PDB entry 4FGX | X-ray diffraction, 1.59 A resolution | chains A and B

[Chain A]
Protein: Beta-secretase 1
Organism: Homo sapiens
Notes: EC 3.4.23.46
UniProt: P56817 (BACE1_HUMAN); residues 30-441 here correspond to UniProt positions 43-454 (UniProt number = residue number + 13)
Chain sequence (433 residues; numbered 9 to 441; the number before each row is that of its first residue):
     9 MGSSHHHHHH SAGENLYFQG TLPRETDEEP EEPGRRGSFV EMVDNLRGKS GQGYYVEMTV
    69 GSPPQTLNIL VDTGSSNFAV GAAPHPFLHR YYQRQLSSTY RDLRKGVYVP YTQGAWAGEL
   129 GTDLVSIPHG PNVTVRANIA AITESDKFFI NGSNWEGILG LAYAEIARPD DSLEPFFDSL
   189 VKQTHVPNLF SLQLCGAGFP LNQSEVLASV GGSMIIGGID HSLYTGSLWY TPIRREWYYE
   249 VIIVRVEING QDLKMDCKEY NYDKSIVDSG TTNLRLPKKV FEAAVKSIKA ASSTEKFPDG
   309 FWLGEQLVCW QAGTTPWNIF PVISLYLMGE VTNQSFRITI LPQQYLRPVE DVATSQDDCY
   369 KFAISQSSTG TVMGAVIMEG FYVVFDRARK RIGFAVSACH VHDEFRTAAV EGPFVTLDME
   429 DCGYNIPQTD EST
Not modelled in the structure: 9-44, 206-216, 359-362, 435-441
Cystine bridges: C203-C407, C265-C430, C317-C367
Differences from the reference sequence: expression tag (9-29); engineered mutation A123 (Lys136 in P56817), A125 (Glu138 in P56817)
Residues lining bound ligands: urea (URE): S58, G59, T280, R355, P356, K369
Swiss-Prot annotation at these positions:
  - active site: D80, D276
  - modified residue (N6-acetyllysine): K113, K262, K266, K272, K286, K287, K294
  - glycosylation (N-linked (GlcNAc...) asparagine): N140, N159, N210, N341

[Chain B]
Protein: Inhibitor (2R, 5S, 8S, 12S, 13S, 16S, 19S, 22S)-16-(3-amino-3-oxopropyl)-2,13-dibenzyl-12,22-dihydroxy-8-isobutyl-19-isopropyl-3,5,17-trimethyl-4,7,10,15,18,21-hexaoxo-3,6,9,14,17,20-hexaazatricosan-1-oic acid
Chain sequence (7 residues; numbered 1 to 7; the number before each row is that of its first residue):
     1 XVQFLAX
Modified / non-standard residues: 2OP ((2S)-2-hydroxypropanoic acid) at position 1, ZAE (N-methyl-D-phenylalanine) at position 7; Q3 (n~2~-methyl-l-glutamine; GNC); F4 (3-hydroxy-4-amino-5-phenylpentanoic acid; PSA)

[How chain A and chain B interact]
Contacting residue pairs (36; chain A residue first):
  G59(A) - 2OP_1(B)
  G59(A) - V2(B)  hydrogen bond (backbone-backbone)
  Q60(A) - V2(B)
  G61(A) - V2(B)
  L78(A) - F4(B)
  D80(A) - F4(B)
  G82(A) - L5(B)
  V117(A) - L5(B)  hydrophobic
  P118(A) - L5(B)
  P118(A) - A6(B)  hydrogen bond (backbone-backbone)
  Y119(A) - Q3(B)
  Y119(A) - F4(B)
  Y119(A) - A6(B)
  T120(A) - Q3(B)  hydrogen bond (side chain-backbone)
  T120(A) - F4(B)  hydrogen bond (backbone-backbone)
  F156(A) - F4(B)
  I158(A) - V2(B)  hydrophobic
  W163(A) - F4(B)
  I166(A) - F4(B)
  I174(A) - L5(B)
  R176(A) - ZAE_7(B)
  Y246(A) - L5(B)
  Y246(A) - A6(B)
  Y246(A) - ZAE_7(B)  hydrogen bond (side chain-backbone)
  K272(A) - ZAE_7(B)  hydrogen bond (side chain-backbone)
  D276(A) - F4(B)
  G278(A) - V2(B)
  G278(A) - Q3(B)
  G278(A) - F4(B)  hydrogen bond (backbone-backbone)
  T279(A) - V2(B)
  T279(A) - Q3(B)
  T279(A) - F4(B)
  T280(A) - 2OP_1(B)
  T280(A) - V2(B)  hydrogen bond (side chain-backbone)
  R283(A) - Q3(B)
  T377(A) - ZAE_7(B)
Other interface residues (no listed pair), chain A (27 interface residues in all): S83, Q121, D271

[In short]
The interface between chain A and chain B involves 27 residues on one side and 7 on the other; the contacts
include 8 hydrogen bonds. Polar contacts include T120(A)-Q3(B), Y246(A)-ZAE_7(B) and K272(A)-ZAE_7(B). Ligands
of chain A: urea.
Chain A is Beta-secretase 1 (Homo sapiens) and chain B is Inhibitor (2R, 5S, 8S, 12S, 13S, 16S, 19S,
22S)-16-(3-amino-3-oxopropyl)-2,13-dibenzyl-12,22-dihydroxy-8-isobutyl-19-isopropyl-3,5,17-trimethyl-4,7,10,15,18,21-hexaoxo-3,6,9,14,17,20-hexaazatricosan-1-oic
acid; the structure, Crystal structure of bace1 with novel inhibitor, was determined by X-ray diffraction
together with 4DV9, 4DVF, 3UQP and 3UQR from the same study.
